8WG7 - chains B and R of the 5 polymer chains in the assembly; structure by electron microscopy, 2.54 A resolution.

Chain B:
Protein: Guanine nucleotide-binding protein G(I)/G(S)/G(T) subunit beta-1
Source organism: Rattus norvegicus
UniProt: P54311 (GBB1_RAT); residue numbers follow UniProt; this construct covers 2-340
Sequence (371 residues; each row starts with the number of its first residue; numbers below 1 keep their minus sign (Met-4 is residue -4)):
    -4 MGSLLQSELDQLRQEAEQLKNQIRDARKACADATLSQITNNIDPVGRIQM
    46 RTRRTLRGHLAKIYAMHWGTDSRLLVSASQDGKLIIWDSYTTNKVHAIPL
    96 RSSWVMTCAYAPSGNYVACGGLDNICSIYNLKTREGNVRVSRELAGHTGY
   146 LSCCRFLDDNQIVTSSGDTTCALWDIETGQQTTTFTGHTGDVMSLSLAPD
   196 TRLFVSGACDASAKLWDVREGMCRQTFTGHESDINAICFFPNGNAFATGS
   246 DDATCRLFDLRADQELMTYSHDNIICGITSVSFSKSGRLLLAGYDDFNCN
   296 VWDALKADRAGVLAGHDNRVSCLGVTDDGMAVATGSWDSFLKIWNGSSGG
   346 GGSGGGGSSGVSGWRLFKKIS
Unresolved in the structure: -4 to 2, 341-366
Sequence notes: initiating methionine (-4); expression tag (-3 to 1, 341-366)
Curated features (UniProtKB/Swiss-Prot):
  - modified residue: Ser2 (N-acetylserine), His266 (Phosphohistidine)

Chain R:
Protein: Glucagon-like peptide 1 receptor
Source organism: Homo sapiens
UniProt: P43220 (GLP1R_HUMAN); residue numbers follow UniProt; this construct covers 24-463
Sequence (440 residues; each row starts with the number of its first residue):
    24 RPQGATVSLWETVQKWREYRRQCQRSLTEDPPPATDLFCNRTFDEYACWP
    74 DGEPGSFVNVSCPWYLPWASSVPQGHVYRFCTAEGLWLQKDNSSLPWRDL
   124 SECEESKRGERSSPEEQLLFLYIIYTVGYALSFSALVIASAILLGFRHLH
   174 CTRNYIHLNLFASFILRALSVFIKDAALKWMYSTAAQQHQWDGLLSYQDS
   224 LSCRLVFLLMQYCVAANYYWLLVEGVYLYTLLAFSVLSEQWIFRLYVSIG
   274 WGVPLLFVVPWGIVKYLYEDEGCWTRNSNMNYWLIIRLPILFAIGVNFLI
   324 FVRVICIVVSKLKANLMCKTDIKCRLAKSTLTLIPLLGTHEVIFAFVMDE
   374 HARGTLRFIKLFTELSFTSFQGLMVAILYCFVNNEVQLEFRKSWERWRLE
   424 HLHIQRDSSMKPLKCPTSSLSSGATAGSSMYTATCQASCS
Unresolved in the structure: 24-135, 208-218, 425-463
Cystine bridges: Cys226-Cys296
Reported in the primary citation:
  - conformationally variable residues (helix shift, side-chain flip): Glu138, Arg176, His180, Phe257, Arg348, Val370, Thr378, Tyr402, Asn406, Glu408

How chain B and chain R interact:
Residue-residue contacts (7; chain B residue first):
  Arg42(B) - His424(R)  hydrogen bond (side chain-backbone)
  Arg52(B) - Arg170(R)
  Ala309(B) - Arg419(R)
  Gly310(B) - Arg419(R)
  Asp312(B) - His171(R)  salt bridge
  Asp312(B) - Lys415(R)  salt bridge
  Asp312(B) - Arg419(R)  salt bridge
Other interface residues (no listed pair), chain B (8 interface residues in all): Gln44, Val307, His311
Other interface residues (no listed pair), chain R (7 interface residues in all): Leu422, Glu423

In short:
Chain B and chain R form an interface of 8 and 7 residues respectively, with 1 hydrogen bond and 3 salt
bridges. Polar pairs include Asp312(B)-His171(R), Asp312(B)-Lys415(R) and Asp312(B)-Arg419(R). The paper
reports conformational variability at Glu138(R), Arg176(R) and His180(R) among others.
Here chain B is Guanine nucleotide-binding protein G(I)/G(S)/G(T) subunit beta-1 (Rattus norvegicus) and chain
R is Glucagon-like peptide 1 receptor (Homo sapiens). Entry 8WG7 (Cryo-EM structures of peptide free and
Gs-coupled GLP-1R) was determined by electron microscopy (same publication as 8WA3 and 8WG8).
